Entry 5CEZ (X-ray diffraction, 3.03 A resolution); this record covers chains G and H of the 3 polymer chains in the assembly.

== Chain G ==
Name: Envelope glycoprotein gp160
From: Human immunodeficiency virus 1
Reference sequence: Q2N0S6 (Q2N0S6_9HIV1); the construct lacks a stretch of the UniProt sequence and is renumbered around it, so the offset changes along the chain: 32-140 = UniProt 31-139; 149-185 = UniProt 140-176; 187-309 = UniProt 186-308; 312-321 = UniProt 309-318; 2 more segments
Amino-acid sequence (480 residues; row label = number of the first residue in the row; note: 12 numbers in that range are skipped by the numbering (no residue carries them; nothing is unmodelled there); a row labelled like 185A-185I holds insertion residues (185A, then the next letters in order)):
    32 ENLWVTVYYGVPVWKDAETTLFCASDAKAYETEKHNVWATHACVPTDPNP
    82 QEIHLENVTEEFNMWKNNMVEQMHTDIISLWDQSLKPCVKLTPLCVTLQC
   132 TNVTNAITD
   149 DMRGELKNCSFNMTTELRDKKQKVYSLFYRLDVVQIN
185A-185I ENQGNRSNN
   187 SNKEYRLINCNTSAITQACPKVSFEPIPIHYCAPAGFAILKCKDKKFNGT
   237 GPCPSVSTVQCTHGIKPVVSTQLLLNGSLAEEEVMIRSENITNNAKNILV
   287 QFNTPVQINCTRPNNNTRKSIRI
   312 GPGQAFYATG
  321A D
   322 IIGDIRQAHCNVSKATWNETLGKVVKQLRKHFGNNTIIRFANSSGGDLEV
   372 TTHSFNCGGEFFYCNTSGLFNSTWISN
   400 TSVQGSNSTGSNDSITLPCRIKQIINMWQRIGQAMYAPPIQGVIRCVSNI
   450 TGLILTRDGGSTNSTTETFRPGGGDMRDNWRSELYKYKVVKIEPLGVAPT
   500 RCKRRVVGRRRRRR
Disordered / not traced: 149-151, 185A-185I, 400-409, 508-513
Sequence notes: engineered mutation Ala137 (Asn136 in Q2N0S6), Asn332 (Thr330 in Q2N0S6), Cys501 (Ala498 in Q2N0S6); insertion (509-510, 512-513)
Cystine bridges: Cys54-Cys74, Cys119-Cys205, Cys126-Cys196, Cys131-Cys157, Cys218-Cys247, Cys228-Cys239, Cys296-Cys331, Cys378-Cys445, Cys385-Cys418
Covalent attachments: N-acetylglucosamine (NAG) linked to Asn88, Asn133, Asn156, Asn160, Asn197, Asn234, Asn262, Asn276, Asn295, Asn301, Asn363, Asn386, Asn448; glycan linked to Asn332
What the authors report for this chain:
  - mutagenesis - N137A (16-fold): increased binding to 32H+3L
  - mutagenesis - N137A (5-fold): increased binding to PGT124
  - mutagenesis - N137A: increased binding to 9H+3L
  - mutagenesis - N137A (5-fold): increased binding to PGT122
  - post-translational modification sites: Asn156, Asn301, Asn332
  - mutagenesis - N137A (15-fold): increased binding to 3H+3L

== Chain H ==
Name: 3H+109L Fab Heavy Chain
From: Homo sapiens
Notes: antibody fragment or engineered binder
Amino-acid sequence (236 residues; numbered 1 to 215 plus 21 insertion-coded residues; the number before each row is that of its first residue; a row labelled like 82A-82C holds insertion residues (82A, then the next letters in order)):
     1 QVQLQESGPGLVKPSETLSLTCTVSGGSISNYYWSWIRQSPGKGLEWIGY
    51 ISDSESTNYNPSLKSRVIISVDTSKNQLSLKL
82A-82C NSV
    83 TAADSAIYYCARAQQGKR
100A-100R IYGMVSFGEFFYYYYMDV
   101 WGKGTTVTVSSASTKGPSVFPLAPSSKSTSGGTAALGCLVKDYFPEPVTV
   151 SWNSGALTSGVHTFPAVLQSSGLYSLSSVVTVPSSSLGTQTYICNVNHKP
   201 SNTKVDKKVEPKSCD
Disordered / not traced: 127, 212-215
Cystine bridges: Cys22-Cys92, Cys138-Cys194

== Chain G / chain H interface ==
Residue-residue contacts - 11 pairs, chain G then chain H:
  Asp325(G) with Tyr100B(H)
  Arg327(G) with Tyr100B(H); Gly100C(H); Met100D(H); Glu100I(H), salt bridge
  Gln328(G) with Phe100G(H); Glu100I(H)
  His330(G) with Met100D(H)
  Thr415(G) with Met100D(H); Phe100G(H)
  Pro417(G) with Phe100G(H), hydrophobic
Other interface residues (no listed pair), chain G (7 interface residues in all): Ile326
The authors on this interface:
  - epitope / paratope residues, chain G: Gly324(G)

== Overview ==
The interface between chain G and chain H involves 7 residues on one side and 5 on the other, with 1 salt
bridge. Its one salt-bridged contact is Arg327(G)-Glu100I(H). From the paper: N137A of chain G increases
binding to 32H+3L; the epitope/paratope residue Gly324(G).
Here chain G is Envelope glycoprotein gp160 (Human immunodeficiency virus 1) and chain H is 3H+109L Fab Heavy
Chain (Homo sapiens). Entry 5CEZ (Crystal Structure of the BG505 SOSIP gp140 HIV-1 Env trimer in Complex with
an early putative ...) was determined by X-ray diffraction, deposited together with 5CEY.
